Entry 4GDK (X-ray diffraction, 2.70 A resolution); this record covers chains B and F of the 6 polymer chains in the assembly.

# Chain B
Name: Autophagy protein 5
From: Homo sapiens
UniProt: Q9H1Y0 (ATG5_HUMAN); residue numbers follow UniProt; this construct covers 1-275
Chain sequence (275 residues; numbered 1 to 275; the number before each row is that of its first residue):
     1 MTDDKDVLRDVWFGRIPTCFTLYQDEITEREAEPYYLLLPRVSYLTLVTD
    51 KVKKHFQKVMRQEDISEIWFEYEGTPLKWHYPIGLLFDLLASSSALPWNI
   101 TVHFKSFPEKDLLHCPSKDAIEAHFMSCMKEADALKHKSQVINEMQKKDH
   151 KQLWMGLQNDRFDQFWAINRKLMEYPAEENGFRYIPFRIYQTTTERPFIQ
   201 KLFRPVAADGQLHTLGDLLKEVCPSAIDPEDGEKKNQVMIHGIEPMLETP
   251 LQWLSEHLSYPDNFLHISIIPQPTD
Unresolved in the structure: 1-2, 229-234
Bound ions: Na+: Ala95, Pro97, Asn99
From the paper describing this entry:
  - mutagenesis - H80A, H80L, L113A, S127L, A134E, L135R, K138A, K138A/Q146A, K138D, K138I, Q140A, N143A, M145D, Q146A, D149V, H150S, I168D, K171D, Q200W: decreased catalytic activity
  - mutagenesis - E131A, E131G: unchanged catalytic activity
  - mutagenesis - E131F: decreased expression

# Chain F
Name: Autophagy-related protein 16-1
From: Homo sapiens
UniProt: Q676U5 (A16L1_HUMAN); residues 11-43 here = UniProt positions 11-43
Chain sequence (36 residues; each row starts with the number of its first residue):
     8 SHMPRWKRHISEQLRRRDRLQRQAFEEIILQYNKLL
Unresolved in the structure: 8
Construct notes: expression tag (8-10)
UniProt features mapped onto this chain:
  - region: Trp13 to Leu43 (Interaction with ATG5)
  - mutagenesis: Ile17 (I17W: Abolishes interaction with ATG5), Leu21 (L21W: Abolishes interaction with ATG5), Arg24 (R24D: Abolishes interaction with ATG5), Phe32 to Ile36 (In FII mutant; abolished binding to membranes and lipidation to ATG8 family proteins), Ile36 (I36W: Reduces interaction with ATG5)

# Interface between chain B and chain F
Pairs across the interface (15):
  Glu31(B) - Lys41(F)  salt bridge
  Glu33(B) - Leu42(F)
  Pro34(B) - Gln38(F)
  Tyr36(B) - Glu34(F)
  Tyr36(B) - Ile35(F)
  Ser93(B) - Arg26(F)  hydrogen bond (backbone-side chain)
  Ala95(B) - Arg26(F)
  Ala95(B) - Gln30(F)
  Leu96(B) - Gln30(F)
  Leu96(B) - Ala31(F)
  Pro97(B) - Ala31(F)
  Asp275(B) - Glu19(F)
  Asp275(B) - Arg22(F)
  Asp275(B) - Arg23(F)
  Asp275(B) - Arg26(F)  salt bridge
Interface residues without a listed pair, chain B (11 interface residues in all): Ser94, Thr274

# Summary
Chain B and chain F each contribute 11 residues to their interface, with 1 hydrogen bond and 2 salt bridges.
Polar contacts include Glu31(B)-Lys41(F), Asp275(B)-Arg26(F) and Ser93(B)-Arg26(F). The paper reports that
H80A, H80L and L113A of chain B, among others, reduce catalytic activity; E131F of chain B reduces expression;
22 substitutions were tested in all.
Here chain B is Autophagy protein 5 and chain F is Autophagy-related protein 16-1, both from Homo sapiens.
Entry 4GDK (Crystal Structure of Human Atg12~Atg5 Conjugate in Complex with an N-terminal Fragment of Atg16L1)
was determined by X-ray diffraction together with 4GDL from the same study.
